PDB entry 7NHI | X-ray diffraction, 1.85 A resolution | chains A and B

# Chain A
Name: N6-adenosine-methyltransferase catalytic subunit
From: Homo sapiens
Notes: EC 2.1.1.348
Reference sequence: Q86U44 (MTA70_HUMAN); numbering as in UniProt (aligned over 354-580)
Chain sequence (246 residues; numbered 335 to 580; the number before each row is that of its first residue):
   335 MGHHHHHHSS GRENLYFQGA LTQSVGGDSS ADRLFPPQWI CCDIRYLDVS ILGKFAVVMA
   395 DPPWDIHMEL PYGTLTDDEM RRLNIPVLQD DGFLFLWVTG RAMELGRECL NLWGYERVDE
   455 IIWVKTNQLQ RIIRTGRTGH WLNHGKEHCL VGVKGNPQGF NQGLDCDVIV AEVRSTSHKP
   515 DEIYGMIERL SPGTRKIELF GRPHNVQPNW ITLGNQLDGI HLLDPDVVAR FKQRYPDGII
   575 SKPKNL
Unresolved in the structure: 335-367, 401-405, 468-472, 577-580
Construct notes: initiating methionine (335); expression tag (336-353)
Swiss-Prot annotation at these positions:
  - region: P396 to T410 (Gate loop 1), E450 to E454 (Interaction with METTL14), Q462 to G479 (Interphase loop), Q464 to K480 (Interaction with METTL14), R465 to H478 (Positively charged region required for RNA-binding), V507 to D515 (Gate loop 2)
  - binding site (S-adenosyl-L-methionine): D377, I378, D395, K513, R536 to N539, N549, Q550
  - site (Interaction with METTL14): E438, R441
Residues lining bound ligands: UE2 ((R)-N-((3-hydroxy-1-(6-(methylamino)pyrimidin-4-yl)piperidin-3-yl)methyl)-4-((4-methylpiperidin-1-yl)methyl)benzamide): C376, D377, I378, R379, D395, P396, P397, Y406, G407, L409, W431, W457, E481, S511, H512, K513, F534, G535, R536, G548, N549, Q550

# Chain B
Name: N6-adenosine-methyltransferase non-catalytic subunit
From: Homo sapiens
Reference sequence: Q9HCE5 (MET14_HUMAN); numbering as in UniProt (aligned over 107-395)
Chain sequence (290 residues; row label = number of the first residue in the row):
   106 MLKGTQSLNP HNDYCQHFVD TGHRPQNFIR DVGLADRFEE YPKLRELIRL KDELIAKSNT
   166 PPMYLQADIE AFDIRELTPK FDVILLEPPL EEYYRETGIT ANEKCWTWDD IMKLEIDEIA
   226 APRSFIFLWC GSGEGLDLGR VCLRKWGYRR CEDICWIKTN KNNPGKTKTL DPKAVFQRTK
   286 EHCLMGIKGT VKRSTDGDFI HANVDIDLII TEEPEIGNIE KPVEIFHIIE HFCLGRRRLH
   346 LFGRDSTIRP GWLTVGPTLT NSNYNAETYA SYFSAPNSYL TGCTEEIERL
Unresolved in the structure: 106-116, 137-149, 202-208, 270-273, 297-308, 394-395
Construct notes: initiating methionine (106)
Swiss-Prot annotation at these positions:
  - region: R135, D136 (Interaction with METTL3), S237, G238 (Interaction with METTL3), R245 to R254 (Positively charged region required for RNA-binding), R255 to D258 (Interaction with METTL3), K278 to H287 (Interaction with METTL3), K297, R298 (Positively charged region required for RNA-binding), N308 to D312 (Interaction with METTL3)
  - site (Interaction with METTL3): Y146, D242, R245, R298
Disulfides: C338-C388

# Chain A / chain B interface
Pairs across the interface (101; chain A residue first):
  F427(A) - V280(B)  hydrophobic
  F429(A) - F281(B)  hydrophobic
  G434(A) - R255(B)  hydrogen bond (backbone-side chain)
  M437(A) - R245(B)  hydrogen bond
  M437(A) - R255(B)
  M437(A) - D258(B)
  E438(A) - R245(B)  salt bridge
  E438(A) - R249(B)
  E438(A) - R255(B)  salt bridge
  R441(A) - L241(B)
  R441(A) - D242(B)  salt bridge
  R441(A) - R245(B)
  E450(A) - K278(B)  salt bridge
  R451(A) - G238(B)  hydrogen bond (side chain-backbone)
  R451(A) - L241(B)
  R451(A) - D242(B)  salt bridge
  V452(A) - K278(B)
  V452(A) - V280(B)  hydrophobic
  V452(A) - R283(B)  hydrogen bond (backbone-side chain)
  D453(A) - A279(B)
  D453(A) - V280(B)  hydrogen bond (side chain-backbone)
  D453(A) - F281(B)  hydrogen bond (side chain-backbone)
  D453(A) - R283(B)  salt bridge
  E454(A) - L241(B)
  E454(A) - K285(B)  hydrogen bond (backbone-side chain)
  I455(A) - F281(B)  hydrophobic
  I456(A) - C260(B)  hydrophobic
  I456(A) - I262(B)  hydrophobic
  I456(A) - K285(B)
  V458(A) - I134(B)  hydrophobic
  V458(A) - I262(B)  hydrophobic
  V458(A) - L313(B)  hydrophobic
  Q464(A) - Y119(B)
  Q464(A) - F133(B)
  Q464(A) - I134(B)
  Q464(A) - R135(B)  hydrogen bond (backbone-backbone)
  I466(A) - I134(B)  hydrophobic
  I466(A) - I311(B)  hydrophobic
  I466(A) - I315(B)  hydrophobic
  G473(A) - E257(B)
  H474(A) - E257(B)
  W475(A) - F230(B)  hydrophobic
  W475(A) - C256(B)
  W475(A) - E257(B)  hydrogen bond (backbone-side chain)
  W475(A) - F337(B)
  W475(A) - L339(B)  hydrophobic
  L476(A) - E257(B)  hydrogen bond (backbone-side chain)
  L476(A) - I259(B)  hydrophobic
  L476(A) - D310(B)
  L476(A) - I311(B)
  L476(A) - I333(B)  hydrophobic
  L476(A) - F337(B)  hydrophobic
  N477(A) - V309(B)
  N477(A) - D310(B)  hydrogen bond (backbone-backbone)
  N477(A) - I311(B)
  N477(A) - D312(B)  hydrogen bond (backbone-backbone)
  H478(A) - E257(B)  salt bridge
  H478(A) - D312(B)
  G479(A) - I311(B)
  G479(A) - D312(B)  hydrogen bond (backbone-side chain)
  K480(A) - D258(B)  hydrogen bond (side chain-backbone)
  K480(A) - C260(B)
  K480(A) - D312(B)  salt bridge
  K480(A) - L313(B)
  H482(A) - D258(B)
  V485(A) - V280(B)  hydrophobic
  Q496(A) - A279(B)  hydrogen bond (side chain-backbone)
  Q496(A) - V280(B)
  G497(A) - V280(B)  hydrogen bond (backbone-backbone)
  G497(A) - Q282(B)  hydrogen bond (backbone-side chain)
  L498(A) - F123(B)
  L498(A) - V124(B)
  D499(A) - C120(B)
  D499(A) - V124(B)
  D499(A) - F281(B)
  D499(A) - Q282(B)  hydrogen bond (backbone-backbone)
  C500(A) - F123(B)
  C500(A) - P130(B)
  C500(A) - F281(B)
  C500(A) - Q282(B)
  C500(A) - T284(B)
  D501(A) - Q282(B)  hydrogen bond (backbone-backbone)
  D501(A) - R283(B)
  D501(A) - T284(B)  hydrogen bond
  D501(A) - K285(B)  salt bridge
  V502(A) - P130(B)
  V502(A) - Q131(B)
  V502(A) - T284(B)
  V504(A) - Y119(B)
  V504(A) - P130(B)
  V504(A) - Q131(B)
  V504(A) - I134(B)  hydrophobic
  E516(A) - N117(B)
  E516(A) - D118(B)
  E516(A) - C120(B)
  M520(A) - C120(B)  hydrophobic
  M520(A) - F281(B)  hydrophobic
  R523(A) - C120(B)
  R523(A) - Q121(B)
  R523(A) - V124(B)
  L524(A) - V280(B)  hydrophobic
Interface residues without a listed pair, chain A (42 interface residues in all): R435, L463, R465, I503
Interface residues without a listed pair, chain B (49 interface residues in all): D136, E239, P277, H287, M290, I292, V296

# In short
The interface between chain A and chain B involves 42 residues on one side and 49 on the other; the contacts
include 20 hydrogen bonds and 9 salt bridges. Among the polar pairs are E438(A)-R245(B), E438(A)-R255(B) and
R441(A)-D242(B). Ligands of chain A: compound UE2.
Chain A is N6-adenosine-methyltransferase catalytic subunit and chain B is N6-adenosine-methyltransferase
non-catalytic subunit, both from Homo sapiens; the structure, Crystal structure of the human METTL3-METTL14
complex with compound UOZ004, was determined by X-ray diffraction, deposited together with 7NHG, 7NHJ, 7NHV,
7NI7, 7NI8, 7NIA and 11 further entries.
